Entry 4IDV (X-ray diffraction, 2.90 A resolution); this record covers chain A.

== Chain A ==
Molecule: Mitogen-activated protein kinase kinase kinase 14
From: Homo sapiens
Notes: EC 2.7.11.25
Reference sequence: Q99558 (M3K14_HUMAN); residue numbers follow UniProt; this construct covers 330-680
Sequence (356 residues; row label = number of the first residue in the row):
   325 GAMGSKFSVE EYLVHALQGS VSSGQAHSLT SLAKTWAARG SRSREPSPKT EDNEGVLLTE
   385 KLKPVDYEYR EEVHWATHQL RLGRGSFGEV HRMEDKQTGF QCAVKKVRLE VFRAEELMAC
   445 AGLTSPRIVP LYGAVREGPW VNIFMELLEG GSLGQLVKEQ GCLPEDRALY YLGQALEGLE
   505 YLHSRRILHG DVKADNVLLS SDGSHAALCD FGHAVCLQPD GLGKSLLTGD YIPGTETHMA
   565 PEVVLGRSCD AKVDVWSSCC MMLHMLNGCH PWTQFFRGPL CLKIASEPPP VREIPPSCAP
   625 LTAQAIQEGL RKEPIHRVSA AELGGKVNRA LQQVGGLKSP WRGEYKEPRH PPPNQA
Not modelled in the structure: 325-330, 364-373, 676-680
Sequence notes: expression tag (325-329)
Small-molecule neighbours: 13V (4-{3-[2-amino-5-(2-methoxyethoxy)pyrimidin-4-yl]-1H-indol-5-yl}-2-methylbut-3-yn-2-ol): Arg408, Gly409, Val414, Ala427, Lys429, Glu440, Cys444, Val453, Ile467, Met469, Glu470, Leu471, Leu472, Gly475, Ser476, Gln479, Leu522, Cys533, Asp534, Phe535, Gly536

== Summary ==
Ligands of chain A: compound 13V.
Chain A is Mitogen-activated protein kinase kinase kinase 14 (Homo sapiens); the structure, Crystal Structure
of NIK with compound 4-{3-[2-amino-5-(2-methoxyethoxy)pyrimidin-4-yl]-1H-indol-5-yl}-2-methylbut-3-yn-2-ol
(13V), was determined by X-ray diffraction, deposited together with 4IDT.
